PDB entry 8OOS | electron microscopy, 3.29 A resolution | chains K and N of the 9 polymer chains in the assembly

Chain K:
Molecule: DNA strand 1
Sequence (226 nucleotides; each row starts with the number of its first residue; numbers below 1 keep their minus sign (DC-73 is residue -73)):
   -73 CTGGAGAATCCCGGTGCCGAGGCCGCTCAATTGGTCGTAGCAAGCTCTAG
   -23 CACCGCTTAAACGCACGTACGCGCTGTCCCCCGCGTTTTAACCGCCAAGG
    27 GGATTACTCCCTAGTCTCCAGGCACGTGTCAGATATATACATCCTGTGCA
    77 TGTATTGAACAGCGACCTTGCCGGTGCCAGTCGGATAGTGTTCCGAGCTC
   127 CCACTCTAGAGGATCCCCGGGTACCG
Disordered / not traced: -73, 38-152

Chain N:
Protein: Histone H4
From: Homo sapiens
UniProtKB: P62805 (H4_HUMAN); residues 1-102 here correspond to UniProt positions 2-103 (UniProt number = residue number + 1)
Amino-acid sequence (102 residues; each row starts with the number of its first residue):
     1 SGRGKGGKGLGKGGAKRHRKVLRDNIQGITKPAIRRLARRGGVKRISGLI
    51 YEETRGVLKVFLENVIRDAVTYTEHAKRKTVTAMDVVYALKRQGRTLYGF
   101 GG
Disordered / not traced: 1-20, 94-102
Curated features (UniProtKB/Swiss-Prot):
  - DNA-binding region: Lys16 to Lys20
  - modified residue: Ser1 (N-acetylserine), Arg3 (Asymmetric dimethylarginine), Lys5 (N6-(2-hydroxyisobutyryl)lysine), Lys8 (N6-(2-hydroxyisobutyryl)lysine), Lys12 (N6-(2-hydroxyisobutyryl)lysine), Lys16 (N6-(2-hydroxyisobutyryl)lysine), Lys20 (N6,N6,N6-trimethyllysine), Lys31 (N6-(2-hydroxyisobutyryl)lysine), Lys44 (N6-(2-hydroxyisobutyryl)lysine), Ser47 (Phosphoserine), Tyr51 (Phosphotyrosine), Lys59 (N6-(2-hydroxyisobutyryl)lysine), Lys77 (N6-(2-hydroxyisobutyryl)lysine), Lys79 (N6-(2-hydroxyisobutyryl)lysine), Thr80 (Phosphothreonine), Tyr88 (Phosphotyrosine), Lys91 (N6-(2-hydroxyisobutyryl)lysine)
  - cross-link (Glycyl lysine isopeptide (Lys-Gly)): Lys12 (interchain with G-Cter in SUMO2), Lys20 (interchain with G-Cter in SUMO2), Lys31 (interchain with G-Cter in SUMO2), Lys59 (interchain with G-Cter in SUMO2), Lys79 (interchain with G-Cter in SUMO2), Lys91 (interchain with G-Cter in SUMO2)

Interface between chain K and chain N:
Contacting residue pairs (7; chain K residue first):
  DA-13(K) with Thr30(N), hydrogen bond to the phosphate; Pro32(N), phosphate contact; Arg36(N), salt bridge to the phosphate
  DC-12(K) with Thr30(N), phosphate contact; Pro32(N), phosphate contact
  DC-4(K) with Lys44(N), salt bridge to the phosphate; Arg45(N), sugar contact
Other interface residues (no listed pair), chain K (5 interface residues in all): DG-24, DA-14
Other interface residues (no listed pair), chain N (8 interface residues in all): Lys31, Ala33, Thr80

In short:
Chain K and chain N form an interface of 5 and 8 residues respectively; the contacts include 1 hydrogen bond
and 2 salt bridges. Polar contacts include DA-13(K)-Thr30(N), DA-13(K)-Arg36(N) and DC-4(K)-Lys44(N). Curated
annotation (UniProt) lists a DNA-binding region on chain N.
Here chain K is DNA strand 1 and chain N is Histone H4 (Homo sapiens). Entry 8OOS (CryoEM Structure INO80core
Hexasome complex ATPase-hexasome refinement state 2) was determined by electron microscopy together with 8OO7,
8OO9, 8OOA, 8OOC, 8OOF, 8OOP, 8OOR and 8OOT from the same study.
